6UUR - chains A and B of the 10 polymer chains in the assembly; structure by electron microscopy, 3.50 A resolution.

== Chain A (and B) ==
Name: Major prion protein
Source organism: Homo sapiens
Notes: chain B of this document is another copy of the same molecule, construct and numbering; everything in this record applies to it too
UniProt: P04156 (PRIO_HUMAN); numbering as in UniProt (aligned over 94-178)
Chain sequence (85 residues; numbered 94 to 178; the number before each row is that of its first residue):
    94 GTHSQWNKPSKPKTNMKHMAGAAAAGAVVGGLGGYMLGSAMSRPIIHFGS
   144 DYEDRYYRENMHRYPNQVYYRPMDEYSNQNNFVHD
Disordered / not traced: 94-105, 146-178
Swiss-Prot annotation at these positions:
  - natural variant: Pro102 (P102L: In GSD and early-onset dementia), Pro105 (P105L: In GSD), Ala117 (A117V: Linked to development of dementing Gerstmann-Straussler disease), Gly127 (G127V: Protective factor against Kuru), Met129 (M129V: Protective factor against acquired, sporadic and some inherited prion diseases in the heterozygous state, possibly by preventing homodimerization), Gly131 (G131V: In GSD), Asn171 (N171S: In schizoaffective disorder), Asp178 (D178N: In FFI and CJD)
What the authors report for this chain:
  - contacts within the chain: His111-Asp144 (salt bridge)
  - self-association interface (contacts with another copy of this molecule); pairs are residue here / residue on that copy: Gly119-Gly114 (backbone contact)
  - disease-associated variants - G114V, A117V: decreased stability (proposed by the authors, not directly observed)
  - mutagenesis - G127V: decreased stability (from molecular simulation)
  - mutagenesis - M129V: unchanged stability (from molecular simulation)
  - conformationally variable residues: Lys106 to Tyr145

== Interface between chain A and chain B ==
Residue-residue contacts (13):
  Thr107(A) - Leu125(B)
  Ala113(A) - Val121(B)
  Gly114(A) - Val121(B)
  Ala115(A) - Ala117(B)
  Ala115(A) - Ala118(B)
  Ala117(A) - Ala115(B)
  Ala117(A) - Ala116(B)
  Ala117(A) - Ala117(B)  hydrophobic
  Ala118(A) - Ala115(B)  hydrophobic
  Gly119(A) - Ala115(B)
  Gly123(A) - Met109(B)
  Leu125(A) - Thr107(B)
  Leu125(A) - Met109(B)  hydrophobic
Interface residues without a listed pair, chain A (13 interface residues in all): Met109, Ala116, Ala120, Val121
Interface residues without a listed pair, chain B (15 interface residues in all): Asn108, Ala113, Gly114, Gly119, Ala120, Val122, Gly123
The authors on this interface:
  - specific contacts: Gly119(A)-Gly114(B) (backbone contact)

== In short ==
Chain A and chain B form an interface of 13 and 15 residues respectively. The authors report a backbone
contact between Gly119(A) and Gly114(B). The paper reports that G114V, A117V and G127V of chain A reduce
stability; conformational variability at Lys106(A).
Chain A and chain B are both Major prion protein (Homo sapiens); the structure, Human prion protein fibril,
M129 variant, was determined by electron microscopy (same publication as 6PQ5 and 6PQA).
